7FKI - chains A and B; structure by X-ray diffraction, 1.47 A resolution.

== Chain A ==
Molecule: Pre-mRNA-splicing factor 8
Source organism: Saccharomyces cerevisiae S288C
Reference sequence: P33334 (PRP8_YEAST); residues 1836-2090 here = UniProt positions 1836-2090
Sequence (258 residues; row label = number of the first residue in the row):
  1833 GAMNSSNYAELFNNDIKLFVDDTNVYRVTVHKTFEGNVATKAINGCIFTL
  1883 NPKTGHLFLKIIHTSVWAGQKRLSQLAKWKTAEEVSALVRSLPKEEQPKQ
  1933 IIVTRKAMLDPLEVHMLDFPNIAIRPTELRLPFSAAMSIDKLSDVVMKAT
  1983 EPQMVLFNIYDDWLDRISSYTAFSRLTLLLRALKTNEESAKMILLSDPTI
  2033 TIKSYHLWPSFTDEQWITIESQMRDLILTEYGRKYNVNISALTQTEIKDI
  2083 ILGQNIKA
Disordered / not traced: 2070-2090
Differences from the reference sequence: expression tag (1833-1835)

== Chain B ==
Molecule: A1 cistron-splicing factor AAR2
Source organism: Saccharomyces cerevisiae S288C
Reference sequence: P32357 (AAR2_YEAST); aligned to UniProt positions 1-317 over residues 1-317
Sequence (308 residues; each row starts with the number of its first residue; note: 13 numbers in that range are skipped by the numbering (no residue carries them; nothing is unmodelled there); numbers below 1 keep their minus sign (Gly-3 is residue -3)):
    -3 GAMAMNTVPFTSAPIEVTIGIDQYSFNVKENQPFHGIKDIPIGHVHVIHF
    47 QHADNSSMRYGYWFDCRMGNFYIQYDPKDGLYKMMEERDGAKFENIVHNF
    97 KERQMMVSYPKIDEDDTWYNLTEFVQMDKIRKIVRKDENQFSYVDSSMTT
   147 VQENEL
   166 SSSSSDPAHSLNYTVINFKSREAIRPGHEMEDFLDKSYYLNTVMLQGIFK
   216 NSSNYFGELQFAFLNAMFFGNYGSSLQWHAMIELICSSATVPKHMLDKLD
   266 EILYYQIKTLPEQYSDILLNERVWNICLYSSFQKNSLHNTEKIMENKYPE
   316 LL
Disordered / not traced: -3 to 0, 166-169
Differences from the reference sequence: expression tag (-3 to 0); conflict Ser166 (Leu153 in P32357), Ser167 (Lys154 in P32357), Ser170 (Asp in P32357)
UniProt features mapped onto this chain:
  - region: Leu261 to Ile282 (Leucine-zipper)
  - modified residue: Ser253 (Phosphoserine), Thr274 (Phosphothreonine)

== How chain A and chain B interact ==
Pairs across the interface - 17 pairs, chain A then chain B:
  Gln1907(A) with Met195(B); Leu199(B)
  Leu1908(A) with Met195(B), hydrophobic
  Trp1911(A) with Glu194(B); Met195(B); Phe198(B), hydrophobic
  Asp1942(A) with Lys184(B), salt bridge; Phe198(B)
  Glu1945(A) with Lys184(B), salt bridge
  Val1946(A) with Ile189(B), hydrophobic; Glu194(B); Phe198(B), hydrophobic
  His1947(A) with Glu194(B), salt bridge
  Leu1949(A) with Lys184(B); Ser185(B); Arg186(B)
  Asp1950(A) with Arg186(B), salt bridge

== Overview ==
The interface between chain A and chain B involves 9 residues on one side and 8 on the other, with 4 salt
bridges. Polar contacts include Asp1942(A)-Lys184(B), Glu1945(A)-Lys184(B) and His1947(A)-Glu194(B).
Here chain A is Pre-mRNA-splicing factor 8 and chain B is A1 cistron-splicing factor AAR2, both from
Saccharomyces cerevisiae S288C. Entry 7FKI (PanDDA analysis group deposition -- Aar2/RNaseH in complex with
fragment P04D08 from the F2X-Universal Library) was determined by X-ray diffraction together with 5ST0, 5ST1,
5ST2, 5ST3, 5ST4, 5ST5 and 248 further entries from the same study.
